PDB entry 1QB1 | X-ray diffraction, 1.80 A resolution | chain A

# Chain A
Molecule: Protein (TRYPSIN)
Organism: Bos taurus
Notes: EC 3.4.21.4; fragment: bovine trypsin
UniProtKB: P00760 (TRY1_BOVIN); residues 7-229 here correspond to UniProt positions 1-223 (UniProt number = residue number - 6)
Chain sequence (223 residues; each row starts with the number of its first residue):
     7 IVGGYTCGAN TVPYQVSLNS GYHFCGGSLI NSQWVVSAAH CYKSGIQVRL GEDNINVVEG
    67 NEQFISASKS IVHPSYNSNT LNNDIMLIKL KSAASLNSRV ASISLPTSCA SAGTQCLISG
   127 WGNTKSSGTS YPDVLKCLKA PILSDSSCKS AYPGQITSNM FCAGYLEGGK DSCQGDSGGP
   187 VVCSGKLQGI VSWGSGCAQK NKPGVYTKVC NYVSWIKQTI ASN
Disulfide bonds: Cys13-Cys143, Cys31-Cys47, Cys115-Cys216, Cys122-Cys189, Cys154-Cys168, Cys179-Cys203
Metal / ion sites: Ca2+: Glu58, Asn60, Val63, Glu68
Residues lining bound ligands: zk-806974 (974; 1-[2-[5-[amino(imino)methyl]-2-hydroxyphenoxy]-6-[3-(4,5-dihydro-1-methyl-1H-imidazol-2-yl)phenoxy] pyridin-4-yl]piperidine-3-carboxylic acid): Ser84, Asn85, Thr86, Leu87, Gln161, Asp177, Ser178, Cys179, Gln180, Ser183, Val197, Ser198, Trp199, Gly200, Gly202, Cys203, Gly210, Tyr212
Swiss-Prot annotation at these positions:
  - binding site (Ca(2+)): Asn83

# Overview
Ligands of chain A: zk-806974. Glu58, Asn60, Val63 and Glu68 coordinate Ca2+. Curated annotation (UniProt)
lists Ca2+-binding residue Asn83.
Chain A is Protein (TRYPSIN) (Bos taurus); the structure, Bovine Trypsin with
1-[2-[5-[amino(imino)methyl]-2-hydroxyphenoxy]-6-[3-(4,5-dihydro-1-methyl-1H-imidazol-2-yl)phenoxy]pyridin-4-yl]piperidine-3-carboxylic
Acid (ZK-806974), was determined by X-ray diffraction (same publication as 1QBN, 1QBO, 1QB9, 1QB6 and 1QA0).
